Entry 5O60 (electron microscopy, 3.18 A resolution); this record covers chains A and D of the 35 polymer chains in the assembly.

# Chain A
Molecule: 23S rRNA
From: Mycobacterium smegmatis str. MC2 155
Sequence (3120 nucleotides; numbered 1 to 3120; the number before each row is that of its first residue):
     1 UAAGUGUUUAAGGGCGCAUGGUGGAUGCCUUGGCACUGGGAGCCGAUGAA
    51 GGACGUAGGAGGCUGCGAUAAGCCUCGGGGAGCUGUCAACCGAGCGUUGA
   101 UCCGAGGAUGUCCGAAUGGGGAAACCCGGCACGAGUGAUGUCGUGUCACC
   151 AGGCGCUGAAUAUAUAGGCGUCUGGGGGGAACGCGGGGAAGUGAAACAUC
   201 UCAGUACCCGUAGGAAGAGAAAACAAAAUGUGAUUCCGUGAGUAGUGGCG
   251 AGCGAAAGCGGAGGAUGGCUAAACCGUAUGCAUGUGAUACCGGGUAGGGG
   301 UUGUGUGUGCGGGGUUGUGGGACCUAUCUUUCCGGCUCUACCUGGCUGGA
   351 GGGCAGUGAGAAAAUGUUGUGGUUAGCGGAAAUGGCUUGGGAUGGCCUGC
   401 CGUAGACGGUGAGAGCCCGGUACGUGAAAACCCGACGUCUGUCUUGAUGG
   451 UGUUCCCGAGUAGCAGCGGGCCCGUGGAAUCUGCUGUGAAUCUGCCGGGA
   501 CCACCCGGUAAGCCUGAAUACUUCCCAGUGACCGAUAGCGGAUUAGUACC
   551 GUGAGGGAAUGGUGAAAAGUACCCCGGGAGGGGAGUGAAAGAGUACCUGA
   601 AACCGUGCGCUUACAAUCCGUCAGAGCCCUCGACGUGUCGUGGGGUGAUG
   651 GCGUGCCUUUUGAAGAAUGAGCCUGCGAGUCAGGGACAUGUCGCGAGGUU
   701 AACCCGGGUGGGGUAGCCGCAGCGAAAGCGAGUCUGAAUAGGGCGUAUCC
   751 ACACAAGAGUGUGUGGUGUAGUGGUGUGUUCUGGACCCGAAGCGGAGUGA
   801 UCUACCCAUGGCCAGGGUGAAGCGCGGGUAAGACCGCGUGGAGGCCCGAA
   851 CCCACUUAGGUUGAAGACUGAGGGGAUGAGCUGUGGGUAGGGGUGAAAGG
   901 CCAAUCAAACUCCGUGAUAGCUGGUUCUCCCCGAAAUGCAUUUAGGUGCA
   951 GCGUCGCAUGUUUCUUGCCGGAGGUAGAGCUACUGGAUGGCCGAUGGGCC
  1001 CCACAGGGUUACUGACGUCAGCCAAACUCCGAAUGCCGGUAAGUCCAAGA
  1051 GUGCGGCAGUGAGACGGCGGGGGAUAAGCUCCGUGCGUCGAGAGGGAAAC
  1101 AGCCCAGAUCGCCGGCUAAGGCCCCUAAGCGUGUGCUAAGUGGAAAAGGA
  1151 UGUGCAGUCGCGAAGACAACCAGGAGGUUGGCUUAGAAGCAGCCACCCUU
  1201 GAAAGAGUGCGUAAUAGCUCACUGGUCAAGUGAUUGUGCGCCGAUAAUGU
  1251 AGCGGGGCUCAAGCACACCGCCGAAGCCGCGGCAGCCAACGUGUUGGCUG
  1301 GGUAGGGGAGCGUCCUGCAUCCGGUGAAGCCGCCGAGUGAUCGAGUGGUG
  1351 GAGGGUGUGGGAGUGAGAAUGCAGGCAUGAGUAGCGAUUAGGCAAGUGAG
  1401 AACCUUGCCCGCCGAAAGACCAAGGGUUCCUGGGCCAGGCCAGUCCGCCC
  1451 AGGGUGAGUCGGGACCUAAGGCGAGGCCGACAGGCGUAGUCGAUGGACAA
  1501 CGGGUUGAUAUUCCCGUACCCGUGUAUGUGCGUCCAUGAUGAAUCAGCGG
  1551 UACUAACCAUCCAAAACCACCGUGACCGCACCUUUCGGGGUGUGGCGUUG
  1601 GUGGGGCUGCAUGGGACCUUCGUUGGUAGUAGUCAAGCGAUGGGGUGACG
  1651 CAGGAAGGUAGCCGUACCGGUCAGUGGUAAUACCGGGGUAAGCCUGUAGG
  1701 GAGUCAGAUAGGUAAAUCCGUCUGGCAUAUAUCCUGAGAGGUGAUGCAUA
  1751 GCCGAGUGAGGCGAAUUCGGUGAUCCUAUGCUGCCGAGAAAAGCCUCUAG
  1801 CGAGGACAUACACGGCCCGUACCCCAAACCAACACAGGUGGUCAGGUAGA
  1851 GAAUACUAAGGCGUACGAGUGAACUAUGGUUAAGGAACUCGGCAAAAUGC
  1901 CCCCGUAACUUCGGGAGAAGGGGGACCCACAUGGCGUGUAAGCCUUUACG
  1951 GCCCAAGCGUGAGUGGGUGGCACAAACCAGUGAGAAGCGACUGUUUACUA
  2001 AAAACACAGGUCCGUGCGAAGUCGCAAGACGAUGUAUACGGACUGACGCC
  2051 UGCCCGGUGCUGGAAGGUUAAGAGGACCCGUUAACUCCCUUUGGGGGUGA
  2101 AGCGGAGAAUUUAAGCCCCAGUAAACGGCGGUGGUAACUAUAACCAUCCU
  2151 AAGGUAGCGAAAUUCCUUGUCGGGUAAGUUCCGACCUGCACGAAUGGCGU
  2201 AACGACUUCUCAACUGUCUCAACCAUAGACUCGGCGAAAUUGCACUACGA
  2251 GUAAAGAUGCUCGUUACGCGCGGCAGGACGAAAAGACCCCGGGACCUUCA
  2301 CUACAACUUGGUAUUGGUGCUCGAUACGGUUUGUGUAGGAUAGGUGGGAG
  2351 ACUGUGAAGCUCACACGCCAGUGUGGGUGGAGUCGUUGUUGAAAUACCAC
  2401 UCUGAUCGUAUUGGGCCUCUAACCUCGGACCGUAUAUCCGGUUCAGGGAC
  2451 AGUGCCUGGUGGGUAGUUUAACUGGGGCGGUUGCCUCCUAAAAUGUAACG
  2501 GAGGCGCCCAAAGGUUCCCUCAACCUGGACGGCAAUCAGGUGUUGAGUGU
  2551 AAGUGCACAAGGGAGCUUGACUGCGAGACGGACAUGUCGAGCAGGGACGA
  2601 AAGUCGGGACUAGUGAUCCGGCACCUCUGAGUGGAAGGGGUGUCGCUCAA
  2651 CGGAUAAAAGGUACCCCGGGGAUAACAGGCUGAUCUUCCCCAAGAGUCCA
  2701 UAUCGACGGGAUGGUUUGGCACCUCGAUGUCGGCUCGUCGCAUCCUGGGG
  2751 CUGGAGCAGGUCCCAAGGGUUGGGCUGUUCGCCCAUUAAAGCGGCACGCG
  2801 AGCUGGGUUUAGAACGUCGUGAGACAGUUCGGUCUCUAUCCGCCGCGCGC
  2851 GUCAGAAGCUUGAGGAAACCUGUCCCUAGUACGAGAGGACCGGGACGGAC
  2901 GAACCUCUGGUAUACCAGUUGUCCCACCAGGGGCACGGCUGGAUAGCCAC
  2951 GUUCGGACAGGAUAACCGCUGAAAGCAUCUAAGCGGGAAACCUCUUCCAA
  3001 GACCAGGCUUCUCACCCUCUAGGAGGGAUAAGGCCCCCCGCAGACCACGG
  3051 GAUUGAUAGACCAGACCUGGAAGCCUAGUAAUAGGUGCAGGGAACUGGCA
  3101 CUAACCGGCCGAAAACUUAC
Disordered / not traced: 1
Metal / ion sites: Mg2+ site 1: U7, A3024; Mg2+ site 2 near G13 (its only coordinating residue here); Mg2+ site 3: C28, G1354; Mg2+ site 4: C43, G214; Mg2+ site 5 near U69 (its only coordinating residue here); Mg2+ site 6 near U117 (its only coordinating residue here); Mg2+ site 7: A159, U163; Mg2+ site 8 near U171 (its only coordinating residue here); Mg2+ site 9: G191, U2467; Mg2+ site 10: A196, C197; Mg2+ site 11 near G204 (its only coordinating residue here); Mg2+ site 12 near G217 (its only coordinating residue here); 242 more Mg2+ sites not listed
Residues lining bound ligands: phenylalanine (PHE): A2286, C2287, U2809

# Chain D
Name: 50S ribosomal protein L3
From: Mycobacterium smegmatis str. MC2 155
UniProt: A0QSD1 (RL3_MYCS2); residues 1-217 here = UniProt positions 1-217
Sequence (217 residues; numbered 1 to 217; the number before each row is that of its first residue):
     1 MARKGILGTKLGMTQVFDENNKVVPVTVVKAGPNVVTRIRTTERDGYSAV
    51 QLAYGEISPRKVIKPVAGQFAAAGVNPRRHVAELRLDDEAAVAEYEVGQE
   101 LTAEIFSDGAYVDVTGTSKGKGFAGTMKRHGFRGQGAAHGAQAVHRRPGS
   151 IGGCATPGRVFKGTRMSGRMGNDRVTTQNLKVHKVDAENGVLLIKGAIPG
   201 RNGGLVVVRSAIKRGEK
Disordered / not traced: 1, 216-217

# How chain A and chain D interact
Pairs across the interface - 200 pairs, chain A then chain D:
  A858(A) - Gly140(D)  phosphate contact
  G859(A) - Ala141(D)  phosphate contact
  G859(A) - Gln142(D)  phosphate contact
  G860(A) - Gln142(D)  phosphate contact
  U861(A) - Gln142(D)  hydrogen bond to the base
  U1248(A) - Thr156(D)  base contact
  U1248(A) - Pro157(D)  base contact
  U1248(A) - Arg159(D)  hydrogen bond to the base
  U1248(A) - Phe161(D)  sugar contact
  A1872(A) - Phe123(D)  hydrogen bond to the sugar
  A1873(A) - Phe123(D)  sugar contact
  A1873(A) - Gly125(D)  phosphate contact
  A1873(A) - Ser167(D)  sugar contact
  C1874(A) - Arg146(D)  salt bridge to the phosphate
  U1875(A) - Ala143(D)  sugar contact
  U1875(A) - His145(D)  hydrogen bond to the phosphate
  U1875(A) - Arg146(D)  hydrogen bond to the phosphate
  U1875(A) - Arg147(D)  phosphate contact
  A1876(A) - Ala143(D)  phosphate contact
  A1876(A) - His145(D)  salt bridge to the phosphate
  C1888(A) - His139(D)  hydrogen bond to the base
  U1889(A) - His139(D)  sugar contact
  G1891(A) - His139(D)  hydrogen bond to the base
  C1893(A) - Ala138(D)  base contact
  C1893(A) - His139(D)  stacking on the base
  U2217(A) - Ala138(D)  sugar contact
  U2217(A) - His139(D)  sugar contact
  C2218(A) - Gly136(D)  phosphate contact
  C2218(A) - Ala137(D)  hydrogen bond to the phosphate
  A2221(A) - Met127(D)  sugar contact
  A2221(A) - Arg133(D)  phosphate contact
  A2222(A) - Met127(D)  phosphate contact
  A2222(A) - Arg146(D)  salt bridge to the phosphate
  C2248(A) - Arg159(D)  phosphate contact
  G2249(A) - Arg159(D)  salt bridge to the phosphate
  G2256(A) - Thr156(D)  hydrogen bond to the base
  G2272(A) - Phe123(D)  base contact
  G2273(A) - Met166(D)  base contact
  G2273(A) - Ser167(D)  hydrogen bond to the sugar
  C2274(A) - Pro148(D)  phosphate contact
  C2274(A) - Ile151(D)  base contact
  C2274(A) - Met166(D)  base contact
  A2275(A) - Arg147(D)  salt bridge to the phosphate
  A2275(A) - Pro148(D)  phosphate contact
  A2275(A) - Gly149(D)  sugar contact
  G2276(A) - Ser150(D)  phosphate contact
  G2276(A) - Ile151(D)  hydrogen bond to the phosphate
  G2276(A) - Gly152(D)  sugar contact
  G2276(A) - Gly153(D)  hydrogen bond to the sugar
  G2276(A) - Cys154(D)  sugar contact
  G2276(A) - Ala155(D)  sugar contact
  G2276(A) - Gly158(D)  sugar contact
  G2276(A) - Arg159(D)  base contact
  G2276(A) - Val160(D)  base contact
  G2277(A) - Cys154(D)  phosphate contact
  G2277(A) - Ala155(D)  sugar contact
  G2277(A) - Gly158(D)  sugar contact
  U2735(A) - Arg133(D)  phosphate contact
  U2735(A) - Gly134(D)  sugar contact
  U2735(A) - Pro148(D)  hydrogen bond to the sugar
  U2735(A) - Gly149(D)  sugar contact
  U2735(A) - Ser150(D)  hydrogen bond to the base
  C2736(A) - Phe132(D)  phosphate contact
  C2736(A) - Arg133(D)  salt bridge to the phosphate
  C2736(A) - Ser150(D)  hydrogen bond to the sugar
  G2737(A) - Phe132(D)  phosphate contact
  G2737(A) - Arg165(D)  salt bridge to the phosphate
  U2738(A) - Phe161(D)  sugar contact
  C2795(A) - Thr156(D)  hydrogen bond to the sugar
  A2796(A) - Cys154(D)  hydrogen bond to the base
  A2796(A) - Ala155(D)  base contact
  A2796(A) - Thr156(D)  hydrogen bond to the phosphate
  G2798(A) - Ser150(D)  base contact
  G2798(A) - Gly152(D)  base contact
  G2798(A) - Gly153(D)  sugar contact
  G2798(A) - Cys154(D)  hydrogen bond to the sugar
  C2799(A) - Ser150(D)  hydrogen bond to the sugar
  C2799(A) - Gly152(D)  sugar contact
  C2799(A) - Cys154(D)  sugar contact
  G2802(A) - Gln135(D)  hydrogen bond to the base
  G2802(A) - Val144(D)  sugar contact
  G2802(A) - Arg147(D)  salt bridge to the phosphate
  G2802(A) - Gly149(D)  base contact
  G2802(A) - Ser150(D)  base contact
  C2803(A) - Gln135(D)  sugar contact
  C2803(A) - Ala141(D)  sugar contact
  C2803(A) - Gln142(D)  phosphate contact
  C2803(A) - Val144(D)  sugar contact
  U2804(A) - His139(D)  phosphate contact
  U2804(A) - Gly140(D)  sugar contact
  U2804(A) - Gln142(D)  phosphate contact
  G2842(A) - Ile151(D)  base contact
  G2842(A) - Arg159(D)  sugar contact
  G2842(A) - Val160(D)  hydrogen bond to the sugar
  C2843(A) - Val160(D)  sugar contact
  C2843(A) - Lys162(D)  phosphate contact
  C2843(A) - Gly163(D)  hydrogen bond to the phosphate
  C2843(A) - Thr164(D)  sugar contact
  C2843(A) - Met166(D)  hydrogen bond to the sugar
  C2844(A) - Arg129(D)  hydrogen bond to the sugar
  C2844(A) - Lys162(D)  phosphate contact
  C2844(A) - Gly163(D)  hydrogen bond to the phosphate
  C2844(A) - Thr164(D)  sugar contact
  C2844(A) - Met166(D)  hydrogen bond to the sugar
  C2844(A) - Ser167(D)  hydrogen bond to the sugar
  G2845(A) - Arg129(D)  phosphate contact
  G2845(A) - Arg169(D)  hydrogen bond to the sugar
  C2846(A) - Arg169(D)  sugar contact
  A2857(A) - Val66(D)  sugar contact
  G2858(A) - Arg40(D)  base contact
  G2858(A) - Gln69(D)  hydrogen bond to the base
  C2859(A) - Arg40(D)  hydrogen bond to the base
  C2859(A) - Gln51(D)  hydrogen bond to the sugar
  C2859(A) - Val81(D)  sugar contact
  C2859(A) - Glu83(D)  hydrogen bond to the sugar
  U2860(A) - Tyr47(D)  hydrogen bond to the sugar
  U2860(A) - Ala82(D)  phosphate contact
  U2860(A) - Glu83(D)  phosphate contact
  U2861(A) - Tyr47(D)  sugar contact
  U2861(A) - Arg85(D)  salt bridge to the phosphate
  G2862(A) - Arg85(D)  salt bridge to the phosphate
  A2903(A) - Ala197(D)  sugar contact
  A2903(A) - Pro199(D)  sugar contact
  C2904(A) - Lys10(D)  hydrogen bond to the phosphate
  C2904(A) - Met13(D)  sugar contact
  C2904(A) - Ser118(D)  phosphate contact
  C2904(A) - Lys119(D)  hydrogen bond to the phosphate
  C2904(A) - Ala197(D)  sugar contact
  C2904(A) - Ile198(D)  sugar contact
  C2904(A) - Pro199(D)  sugar contact
  C2904(A) - Gly200(D)  phosphate contact
  C2905(A) - Lys10(D)  salt bridge to the phosphate
  C2905(A) - Lys119(D)  salt bridge to the phosphate
  U2906(A) - Met13(D)  sugar contact
  U2906(A) - Thr14(D)  sugar contact
  U2906(A) - Gln15(D)  sugar contact
  U2906(A) - Pro25(D)  base contact
  C2907(A) - Gln15(D)  hydrogen bond to the sugar
  C2947(A) - Lys119(D)  salt bridge to the phosphate
  C2947(A) - Lys128(D)  phosphate contact
  C2948(A) - Lys121(D)  salt bridge to the phosphate
  C2948(A) - Lys128(D)  salt bridge to the phosphate
  U2952(A) - Pro25(D)  sugar contact
  U2953(A) - Lys195(D)  sugar contact
  U2953(A) - Gly196(D)  sugar contact
  U2953(A) - Ala197(D)  sugar contact
  C2954(A) - Gln178(D)  hydrogen bond to the sugar
  C2954(A) - Asn179(D)  sugar contact
  C2954(A) - Lys195(D)  phosphate contact
  G2955(A) - Asn179(D)  phosphate contact
  G2955(A) - Lys213(D)  phosphate contact
  G2956(A) - Lys213(D)  salt bridge to the phosphate
  A2957(A) - Lys213(D)  base contact
  U2995(A) - Gln178(D)  hydrogen bond to the sugar
  U2995(A) - Ile212(D)  phosphate contact
  U2995(A) - Lys213(D)  sugar contact
  U2996(A) - Thr176(D)  phosphate contact
  U2996(A) - Gln178(D)  sugar contact
  U2996(A) - Ile212(D)  phosphate contact
  C2997(A) - Arg174(D)  salt bridge to the phosphate
  C2997(A) - Thr176(D)  hydrogen bond to the phosphate
  C2998(A) - Arg174(D)  phosphate contact
  G3007(A) - Arg40(D)  base contact
  C3008(A) - Arg38(D)  hydrogen bond to the sugar
  C3008(A) - Arg40(D)  base contact
  C3008(A) - Arg44(D)  sugar contact
  C3008(A) - Asp45(D)  hydrogen bond to the sugar
  U3009(A) - Arg38(D)  salt bridge to the phosphate
  U3009(A) - Arg44(D)  salt bridge to the phosphate
  U3009(A) - Gln69(D)  hydrogen bond to the base
  U3010(A) - Pro65(D)  hydrogen bond to the sugar
  U3010(A) - Gly68(D)  sugar contact
  U3010(A) - Gln69(D)  sugar contact
  C3011(A) - Lys64(D)  sugar contact
  A3031(A) - Lys64(D)  phosphate contact
  G3032(A) - Ile63(D)  phosphate contact
  G3032(A) - Lys64(D)  hydrogen bond to the phosphate
  G3033(A) - Ile63(D)  phosphate contact
  C3041(A) - Lys119(D)  hydrogen bond to the base
  C3041(A) - Arg201(D)  sugar contact
  A3042(A) - Gly120(D)  hydrogen bond to the phosphate
  A3042(A) - Asn172(D)  hydrogen bond to the phosphate
  A3042(A) - Arg201(D)  phosphate contact
  G3043(A) - Gly120(D)  phosphate contact
  G3043(A) - Lys121(D)  phosphate contact
  G3043(A) - Gly122(D)  hydrogen bond to the phosphate
  G3043(A) - Arg169(D)  sugar contact
  A3044(A) - Gly122(D)  phosphate contact
  A3044(A) - Phe123(D)  hydrogen bond to the phosphate
  A3044(A) - Arg169(D)  phosphate contact
  C3046(A) - Arg169(D)  base contact
  A3047(A) - Arg169(D)  base contact
  G3050(A) - Arg79(D)  hydrogen bond to the phosphate
  G3051(A) - Lys61(D)  salt bridge to the phosphate
  G3051(A) - Arg79(D)  salt bridge to the phosphate
  A3052(A) - Arg60(D)  salt bridge to the phosphate
  A3052(A) - Lys61(D)  phosphate contact
  U3053(A) - Arg60(D)  salt bridge to the phosphate
  U3054(A) - Arg60(D)  hydrogen bond to the sugar
  G3055(A) - Arg60(D)  sugar contact
Other interface residues (no listed pair), chain A (93 interface residues in all): G1249, C2734, G2805, A2856, A2902, G2946, U3012
Other interface residues (no listed pair), chain D (94 interface residues in all): Thr115, Ala124, Gly168, Met170, Val175, Thr177, Leu180, Asn202, Arg214

# Overview
93 residues of chain A and 94 residues of chain D are in contact, with 52 hydrogen bonds, 23 salt bridges and
1 aromatic stacking contact. Polar contacts include U861(A)-Gln142(D), U1248(A)-Arg159(D) and
C1888(A)-His139(D). Ligands of chain A: phenylalanine.
Here chain A is 23S rRNA and chain D is 50S ribosomal protein L3, both from Mycobacterium smegmatis str. MC2
155. Entry 5O60 (Structure of the 50S large ribosomal subunit from Mycobacterium smegmatis) was determined by
electron microscopy together with 5O5J and 5O61 from the same study.
